Entry 6JUY (X-ray diffraction, 2.97 A resolution); this record covers chains B and C of the 4 polymer chains in the assembly.

Chain B (and C):
Molecule: Sll1336 protein
Source organism: Synechocystis sp. (strain PCC 6803 / Kazusa)
Notes: chain C of this document is another copy of the same molecule, construct and numbering; everything in this record applies to it too
UniProt: P74535 (P74535_SYNY3); residues 1-705 here = UniProt positions 1-705
Amino-acid sequence (707 residues; numbered -1 to 705; the number before each row is that of its first residue; numbers below 1 keep their minus sign (Gly-1 is residue -1)):
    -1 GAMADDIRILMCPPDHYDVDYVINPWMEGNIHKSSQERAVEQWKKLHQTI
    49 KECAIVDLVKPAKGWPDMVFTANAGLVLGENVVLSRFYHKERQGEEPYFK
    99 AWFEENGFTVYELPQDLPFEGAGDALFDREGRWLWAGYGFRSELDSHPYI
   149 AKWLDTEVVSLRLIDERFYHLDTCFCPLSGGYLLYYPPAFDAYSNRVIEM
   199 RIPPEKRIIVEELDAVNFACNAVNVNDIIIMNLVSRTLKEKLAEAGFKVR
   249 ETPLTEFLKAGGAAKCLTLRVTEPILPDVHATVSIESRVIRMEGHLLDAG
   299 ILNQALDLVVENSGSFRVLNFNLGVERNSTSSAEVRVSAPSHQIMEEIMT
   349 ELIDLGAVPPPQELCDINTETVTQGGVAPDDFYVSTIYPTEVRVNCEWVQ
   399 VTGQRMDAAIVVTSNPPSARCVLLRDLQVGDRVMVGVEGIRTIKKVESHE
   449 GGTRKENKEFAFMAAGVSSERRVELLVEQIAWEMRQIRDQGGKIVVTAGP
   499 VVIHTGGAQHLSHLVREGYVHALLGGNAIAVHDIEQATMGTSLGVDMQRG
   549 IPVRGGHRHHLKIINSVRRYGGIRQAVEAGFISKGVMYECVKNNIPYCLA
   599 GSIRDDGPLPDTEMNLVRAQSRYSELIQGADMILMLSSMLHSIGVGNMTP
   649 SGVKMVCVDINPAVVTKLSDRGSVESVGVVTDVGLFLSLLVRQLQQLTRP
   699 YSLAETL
Not modelled in the structure: -1 to 2, 14-32, 443-464, 542-553, 669-673, 698-705 (chain C: -1 to 3, 443-465, 542-553, 667-671, 700-705)
Sequence notes: expression tag (-1 to 0)
Reported in the primary citation:
  - mutagenesis - N22A, D65A, F68A, N71A, N71D, N71S, R90A, R139A, Y167A: decreased catalytic activity
  - mutagenesis - E118A, H168F, C264S: abolished catalytic activity
  - catalytic residues: Glu118, His168, Cys264 (proposed by the authors, not directly observed)

Chain B / chain C interface:
Residue-residue contacts (23; chain B residue first):
  Arg165(B) - Trp480(C)
  Glu210(B) - Glu476(C)
  Glu210(B) - Leu695(C)
  Leu211(B) - Gln694(C)
  Leu211(B) - Leu695(C)
  Leu211(B) - Pro698(C)  hydrophobic
  Val214(B) - Trp480(C)
  Leu295(B) - Asn301(C)  hydrogen bond (backbone-side chain)
  Asp296(B) - Asn301(C)  hydrogen bond (backbone-side chain)
  Ala297(B) - Asn301(C)  hydrogen bond (backbone-side chain)
  Gly298(B) - Asn301(C)
  Asn301(B) - Gly298(C)
  Asn301(B) - Asn301(C)
  Phe319(B) - Phe319(C)  hydrophobic
  Arg325(B) - Gln113(C)
  Arg325(B) - Asp114(C)
  Glu476(B) - Arg165(C)  salt bridge
  Trp480(B) - Pro23(C)
  Trp480(B) - Trp24(C)
  Trp480(B) - Arg165(C)
  Trp480(B) - Val214(C)
  Gln488(B) - Glu26(C)
  Gln488(B) - Gly27(C)
Also at the interface, not in a pair above, chain B (16 interface residues in all): Leu321, Gln484
Also at the interface, not in a pair above, chain C (21 interface residues in all): Asn28, Ala297, Val316, Leu317, Gln691

In short:
16 residues of chain B face 21 of chain C across their interface, with 3 hydrogen bonds and 1 salt bridge.
Polar contacts include Glu476(B)-Arg165(C), Leu295(B)-Asn301(C) and Asp296(B)-Asn301(C). The paper reports
catalytic residues Glu118(B), His168(B) and Cys264(B); N22A, D65A and F68A of chain B, among others, reduce
catalytic activity; 12 substitutions were tested in all.
Chain B and chain C are both Sll1336 protein (Synechocystis sp. (strain PCC 6803 / Kazusa)); the structure,
Crystal Structure of ArgZ, apo structure, an Arginine Dihydrolase from the Ornithine-Ammonia Cycle in
Cyanobacteria, was determined by X-ray diffraction (same publication as 6JUZ, 6JV0 and 6JV1).
